PDB entry 2BQ8 | X-ray diffraction, 2.20 A resolution | chain X

[Chain X]
Molecule: Tartrate-resistant acid phosphatase type 5
Source organism: Homo sapiens
Notes: EC 3.1.3.2
UniProtKB: P13686 (PPA5_HUMAN); residues 1-304 here correspond to UniProt positions 22-325 (UniProt number = residue number + 21)
Amino-acid sequence (304 residues; row label = number of the first residue in the row):
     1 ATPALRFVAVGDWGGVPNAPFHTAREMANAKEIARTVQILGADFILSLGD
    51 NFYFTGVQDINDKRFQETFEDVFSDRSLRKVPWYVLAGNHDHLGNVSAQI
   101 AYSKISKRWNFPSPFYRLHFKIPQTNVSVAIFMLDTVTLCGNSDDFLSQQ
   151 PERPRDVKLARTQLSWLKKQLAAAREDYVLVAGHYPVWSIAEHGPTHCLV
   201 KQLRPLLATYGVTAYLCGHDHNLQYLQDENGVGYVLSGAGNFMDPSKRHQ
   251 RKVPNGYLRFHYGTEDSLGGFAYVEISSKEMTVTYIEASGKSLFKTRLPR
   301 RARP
Curated features (UniProtKB/Swiss-Prot):
  - binding site (Fe cation): D12, D50, Y53, N89, H184, H219, H221
  - glycosylation (N-linked (GlcNAc...) asparagine): N95, N126
Disulfides: C140-C198
Bound ions: Fe2+ site 1: D12, D50, Y53, D145, H221; Zn2+: H22, E67, D71; Fe2+ site 2: D50, D145, H184, H219

[In short]
D12, D50, Y53, D145 and H221 coordinate Fe2+ site 1. H22, E67 and D71 form the Zn2+ site. UniProt lists 7 Fe
cation-binding residues.
Chain X is Tartrate-resistant acid phosphatase type 5 (Homo sapiens); the structure, Crystal structure of
human purple acid phosphatase with an inhibitory conformation of the repression loop, was determined by X-ray
diffraction, deposited together with 1WAR.
